Entry 4TQE (X-ray diffraction, 1.60 A resolution); this record covers chains L and H of the 3 polymer chains in the assembly.

== Chain L ==
Protein: If kappa light chain
Organism: Mus musculus
Reference sequence: A2NHM3 (A2NHM3_MOUSE); residues 1-218 here = UniProt positions 1-218
Amino-acid sequence (218 residues; each row starts with the number of its first residue):
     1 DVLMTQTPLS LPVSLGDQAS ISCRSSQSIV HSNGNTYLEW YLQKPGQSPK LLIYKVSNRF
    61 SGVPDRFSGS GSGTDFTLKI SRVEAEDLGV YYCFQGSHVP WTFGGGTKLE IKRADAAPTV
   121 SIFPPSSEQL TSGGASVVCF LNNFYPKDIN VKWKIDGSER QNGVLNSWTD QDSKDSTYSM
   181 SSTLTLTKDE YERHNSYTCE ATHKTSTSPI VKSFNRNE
Sequence notes: conflict Ser-32 (Thr in A2NHM3), Trp-101 (Arg in A2NHM3)
Cystine bridges: Cys-23/Cys-93, Cys-139/Cys-199
Bound ions: Na+ site 1 near Asp-17 (its only coordinating residue here); Na+ site 2: Ser-158 (together with sulfate ion) (shared with Val-119(H) of chain H)

== Chain H ==
Protein: Fab heavy chain
Organism: Mus musculus
Notes: antibody fragment or engineered binder
Amino-acid sequence (222 residues; numbered 1 to 222; the number before each row is that of its first residue):
     1 EVQLQQSGAE IVRSGASVKL SCAASGFNIK DYYMHWVKQR PEQGLEWIGW IDPENGDIAY
    61 APKFQGKATM TADTSSNTAY LQLSRLTSED TAVYFCNGRG GMITTDFFDY WGQGTTLTVS
   121 SAKTTPPSVY PLAPGSAAQT NSMVTLGCLV KGYFPEPVTV TWNSGSLSSG VHTFPAVLQS
   181 DLYTLSSSVT VPSSTWPSET VTCNVAHPAS STKVDKKIVP RD
Disordered / not traced: 221-222
Cystine bridges: Cys-22/Cys-96, Cys-148/Cys-203
Bound ions: Na+ site 1: Ser-14, Ser-121 (together with sulfate ion); Na+ site 2: Val-119 (together with sulfate ion) (shared with Ser-158(L) of chain L)

== How chain L and chain H interact ==
Residue-residue contacts (64):
  Glu-39(L) / Arg-99(H)  salt bridge
  Tyr-41(L) / Arg-99(H)  hydrogen bond
  Tyr-41(L) / Trp-111(H)  hydrophobic
  Gln-43(L) / Gln-39(H)  hydrogen bond
  Gln-43(L) / Phe-95(H)
  Ser-48(L) / Phe-95(H)
  Ser-48(L) / Trp-111(H)
  Ser-48(L) / Gly-112(H)
  Pro-49(L) / Trp-111(H)
  Leu-51(L) / Arg-99(H)
  Leu-51(L) / Asp-109(H)
  Tyr-54(L) / Phe-107(H)
  Phe-60(L) / Phe-107(H)  hydrophobic
  Phe-60(L) / Asp-109(H)
  Tyr-92(L) / Gln-39(H)
  Tyr-92(L) / Leu-45(H)  hydrophobic
  Pro-100(L) / Pro-62(H)
  Trp-101(L) / His-35(H)
  Trp-101(L) / Trp-47(H)
  Phe-103(L) / Leu-45(H)
  Phe-103(L) / Trp-47(H)
  Ser-121(L) / Thr-145(H)
  Phe-123(L) / Leu-132(H)
  Phe-123(L) / Ala-133(H)
  Phe-123(L) / Pro-134(H)
  Phe-123(L) / Thr-145(H)
  Pro-124(L) / Ala-133(H)
  Ser-126(L) / Tyr-130(H)
  Ser-126(L) / Pro-131(H)
  Glu-128(L) / Tyr-130(H)
  Glu-128(L) / Pro-131(H)
  Gln-129(L) / Tyr-130(H)
  Gln-129(L) / Lys-151(H)
  Ser-132(L) / Tyr-130(H)
  Ser-136(L) / Leu-149(H)
  Ser-136(L) / Lys-151(H)
  Val-138(L) / Leu-132(H)  hydrophobic
  Phe-140(L) / Leu-132(H)  hydrophobic
  Phe-140(L) / Thr-145(H)
  Phe-140(L) / Leu-146(H)
  Phe-140(L) / Phe-174(H)  hydrophobic
  Phe-140(L) / Ser-186(H)
  Phe-140(L) / Ser-187(H)
  Phe-140(L) / Ser-188(H)
  Asn-142(L) / His-172(H)  hydrogen bond
  Asn-142(L) / Phe-174(H)
  Asn-142(L) / Ser-188(H)  hydrogen bond
  Asn-143(L) / His-172(H)  hydrogen bond
  Leu-165(L) / Val-177(H)  hydrophobic
  Leu-165(L) / Leu-178(H)
  Leu-165(L) / Gln-179(H)
  Asn-166(L) / Val-177(H)
  Ser-167(L) / Phe-174(H)
  Ser-167(L) / Pro-175(H)  hydrogen bond (side chain-backbone)
  Trp-168(L) / Pro-175(H)
  Thr-169(L) / Phe-174(H)
  Ser-179(L) / His-172(H)  hydrogen bond
  Ser-179(L) / Phe-174(H)
  Met-180(L) / Phe-174(H)
  Ser-181(L) / Phe-174(H)
  Ser-181(L) / Ser-186(H)
  Thr-185(L) / Gln-179(H)  hydrogen bond
  Glu-218(L) / Ser-136(H)  hydrogen bond (backbone-side chain)
  Glu-218(L) / Ala-137(H)
Also at the interface, not in a pair above, chain L (39 interface residues in all): Gln-47, Lys-50, Ser-61, Val-99, Ile-122
Also at the interface, not in a pair above, chain H (42 interface residues in all): Val-37, Glu-46, Trp-50, Tyr-60, Ala-61, Asn-97, Phe-108, Gly-135, Gly-147, Thr-173, Lys-216

== In short ==
39 residues of chain L face 42 of chain H across their interface; the contacts include 9 hydrogen bonds and 1
salt bridge. Polar pairs include Glu-39(L)/Arg-99(H), Tyr-41(L)/Arg-99(H) and Gln-43(L)/Gln-39(H). The Na+
site 2 is built by Val-119(H) and Ser-158(L).
Chain L is If kappa light chain and chain H is Fab heavy chain, both from Mus musculus; the structure,
Structure of tau peptide in complex with Tau5 antibody Fab fragment, was determined by X-ray diffraction.
